Entry 8DN1 (X-ray diffraction, 1.32 A resolution); this record covers chain A.

Chain A:
Molecule: Retinol-binding protein 2
Source organism: Homo sapiens
UniProtKB: P50120 (RET2_HUMAN); residues 1-133 here correspond to UniProt positions 2-134 (UniProt number = residue number + 1)
Amino-acid sequence (133 residues; each row starts with the number of its first residue):
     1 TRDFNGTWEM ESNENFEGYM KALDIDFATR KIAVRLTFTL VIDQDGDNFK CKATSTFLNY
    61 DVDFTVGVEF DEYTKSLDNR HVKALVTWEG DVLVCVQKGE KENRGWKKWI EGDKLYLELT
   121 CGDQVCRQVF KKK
Differences from the reference sequence: engineered mutation Phe-4 (Gln5 in P50120), Phe-38 (Gln39 in P50120), Leu-40 (Lys41 in P50120), Cys-51 (Thr52 in P50120), Ala-53 (Thr54 in P50120), Leu-58 (Arg59 in P50120), Lys-108 (Gln109 in P50120)
Residues lining bound ligands: RH6 ((2E)-3-[7-(diethylamino)-2-oxo-2H-1-benzopyran-3-yl]prop-2-enal, bound form): Tyr-19, Leu-40, Ile-42, Phe-49, Cys-51, Lys-52, Ala-53, Tyr-60, Val-62, Phe-64, Leu-77, Leu-93, Trp-106, Lys-108, Leu-117, Leu-119, Gln-128

In short:
Bound to chain A: compound RH6.
Chain A is Retinol-binding protein 2 (Homo sapiens); the structure, Q108K:K40L:T51C:T53A:R58L:Q38F:Q4F mutant
of hCRBPII bound to synthetic fluorophore CM1V at pH 7.2, was determined by X-ray diffraction together with
8D6L, 8D6H, 8D6N and 8DB2 from the same study.
